9CU0 - chains E and F of the 7 polymer chains in the assembly; structure by electron microscopy, 3.94 A resolution.

[Chain E (and F)]
Molecule: Nitrogenase iron protein 1
Organism: Azotobacter vinelandii
Notes: EC 1.18.6.1; chain F of this document is another copy of the same molecule, construct and numbering; everything in this record applies to it too
UniProt: P00459 (NIFH1_AZOVI); residues 1-290 here = UniProt positions 1-290
Sequence (290 residues; row label = number of the first residue in the row):
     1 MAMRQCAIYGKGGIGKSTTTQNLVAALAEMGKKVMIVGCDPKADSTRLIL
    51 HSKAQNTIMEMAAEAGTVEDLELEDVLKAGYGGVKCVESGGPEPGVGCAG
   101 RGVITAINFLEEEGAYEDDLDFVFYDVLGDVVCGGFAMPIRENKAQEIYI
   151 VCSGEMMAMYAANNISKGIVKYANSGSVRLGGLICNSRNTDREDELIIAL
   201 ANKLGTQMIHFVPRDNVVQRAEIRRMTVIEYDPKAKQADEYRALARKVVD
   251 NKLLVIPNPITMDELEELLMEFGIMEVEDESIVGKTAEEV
Unresolved in the structure: 1-2, 277-290 (chain F: 1, 82, 286-290)
Metal / ion sites: Mg2+: Ser-17 (together with ADP); 4Fe-4S cluster Fe: Cys-98, Cys-133 (shared with Cys-98(F), Cys-133(F) of chain F)
Residues lining bound ligands:
  - ADP (adenosine-5'-diphosphate): Gly-12, Gly-13, Ile-14, Gly-15, Lys-16, Ser-17, Thr-18, Thr-19, Asp-40, Lys-42, Val-212, Pro-213, Arg-214, Asp-215, Val-218, Glu-222, Gln-237, Tyr-241
  - 4Fe-4S cluster (SF4): Cys-98, Ala-99, Gly-100, Cys-133, Gly-134, Phe-136

[How chain E and chain F interact]
Contacting residue pairs - 52 pairs, chain E then chain F:
  Lys-11(E) / Lys-11(F)
  Lys-11(E) / Gly-12(F)  hydrogen bond (side chain-backbone)
  Lys-11(E) / Met-157(F)  hydrogen bond
  Gly-12(E) / Met-157(F)
  Gly-13(E) / Met-157(F)
  Pro-41(E) / Tyr-160(F)
  Lys-42(E) / Tyr-160(F)  hydrogen bond (backbone-side chain)
  Pro-94(E) / Val-132(F)  hydrophobic
  Pro-94(E) / Asn-164(F)
  Pro-94(E) / Lys-167(F)
  Gly-95(E) / Val-132(F)
  Gly-95(E) / Lys-171(F)  hydrogen bond (backbone-side chain)
  Gly-95(E) / Tyr-172(F)  hydrogen bond (backbone-side chain)
  Val-96(E) / Lys-171(F)
  Ala-99(E) / Val-131(F)  hydrophobic
  Ala-99(E) / Cys-133(F)  hydrophobic
  Asp-130(E) / Asp-130(F)
  Val-131(E) / Val-131(F)  hydrophobic
  Val-132(E) / Pro-94(F)  hydrophobic
  Val-132(E) / Gly-95(F)  hydrogen bond (backbone-backbone)
  Cys-133(E) / Gly-97(F)
  Cys-133(E) / Ala-99(F)  hydrophobic
  Ala-137(E) / Gly-95(F)
  Glu-155(E) / Gly-13(F)
  Met-156(E) / Lys-42(F)
  Met-157(E) / Gly-13(F)
  Tyr-160(E) / Pro-41(F)
  Tyr-160(E) / Lys-42(F)
  Asn-164(E) / Pro-94(F)
  Lys-167(E) / Pro-94(F)
  Gly-168(E) / Pro-94(F)
  Lys-171(E) / Glu-93(F)  salt bridge
  Lys-171(E) / Pro-94(F)  hydrogen bond (side chain-backbone)
  Lys-171(E) / Gly-95(F)
  Lys-171(E) / Val-96(F)
  Arg-220(E) / Glu-276(F)  salt bridge
  Ile-223(E) / Glu-276(F)
  Ile-223(E) / Val-277(F)
  Arg-224(E) / Ile-282(F)  hydrogen bond (side chain-backbone)
  Arg-224(E) / Val-283(F)
  Arg-224(E) / Gly-284(F)  hydrogen bond (side chain-backbone)
  Arg-224(E) / Lys-285(F)
  Arg-225(E) / Val-283(F)
  Met-226(E) / Val-283(F)
  Met-226(E) / Lys-285(F)  hydrogen bond (side chain-backbone)
  Tyr-231(E) / Lys-285(F)
  Asp-263(E) / Lys-53(F)  salt bridge
  Glu-266(E) / Arg-47(F)  salt bridge
  Glu-276(E) / Asn-216(F)
  Glu-276(E) / Gln-219(F)
  Glu-276(E) / Arg-220(F)
  Glu-276(E) / Ile-223(F)
Other interface residues (no listed pair), chain E (37 interface residues in all): Asp-44, Gly-134, Tyr-172, Glu-222, Glu-230, Met-262
Other interface residues (no listed pair), chain F (41 interface residues in all): Ala-54, Leu-128, Gly-168, Arg-225, Met-262, Met-275, Glu-278, Glu-280

[Overview]
The interface between chain E and chain F involves 37 residues on one side and 41 on the other; the contacts
include 10 hydrogen bonds and 4 salt bridges. Polar contacts include Lys-171(E)/Glu-93(F),
Arg-220(E)/Glu-276(F) and Asp-263(E)/Lys-53(F). Chain E binds ADP and 4Fe-4S cluster.
Chain E and chain F are both Nitrogenase iron protein 1 (Azotobacter vinelandii); the structure, Azotobacter
vinelandii 1:1:1 MoFeP:FeP:FeSII-Complex (C1 symmetry), was determined by electron microscopy, deposited
together with 9CTZ, 9CU1 and 9CU2.
